Entry 3R2B (X-ray diffraction, 2.90 A resolution); this record covers chain A.

Chain A:
Molecule: MAP kinase-activated protein kinase 2
Organism: Homo sapiens
Notes: EC 2.7.11.1
UniProt: P49137 (MAPK2_HUMAN); residue numbers follow UniProt; this construct covers 47-364
Sequence (318 residues; each row starts with the number of its first residue):
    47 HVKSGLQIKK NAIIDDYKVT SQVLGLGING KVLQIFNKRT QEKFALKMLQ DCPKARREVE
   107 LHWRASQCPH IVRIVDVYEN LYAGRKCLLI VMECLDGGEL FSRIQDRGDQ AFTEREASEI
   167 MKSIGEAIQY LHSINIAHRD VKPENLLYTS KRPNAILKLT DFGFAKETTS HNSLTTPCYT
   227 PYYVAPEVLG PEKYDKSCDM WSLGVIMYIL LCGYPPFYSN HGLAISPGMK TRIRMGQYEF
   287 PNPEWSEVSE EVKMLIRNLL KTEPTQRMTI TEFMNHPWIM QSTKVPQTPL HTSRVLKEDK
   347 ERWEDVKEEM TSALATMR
Not modelled in the structure: 153-156, 216-226, 236-239, 266-273, 346-364
Small-molecule neighbours: 05B (2'-[2-(1,3-benzodioxol-5-yl)pyrimidin-4-yl]-5',6'-dihydrospiro[piperidine-4,7'-pyrrolo[3,2-c]pyridin]-4'(1'H)-one): L70, G71, L72, V78, Q80, A91, K93, V118, M138, E139, C140, L141, D142, E190, N191, L193, T206, D207

In short:
Bound to chain A: compound 05B.
Chain A is MAP kinase-activated protein kinase 2 (Homo sapiens); the structure, MK2 kinase bound to Compound
5b, was determined by X-ray diffraction (same publication as 3R1N, 3R2Y and 3R30).
